Entry 6N2X (X-ray diffraction, 3.00 A resolution); this record covers chains H and M of the 4 polymer chains in the assembly.

== Chain H ==
Molecule: Fab 2G12 heavy chain
Organism: Homo sapiens
UniProtKB: P0DOX5 (IGG1_HUMAN); the construct has insertions or renumbered stretches relative to UniProt, so the offset changes along the chain: 114-128 = UniProt 120-134; 131-154 = UniProt 135-158; 162-169 = UniProt 161-168; 171-180 = UniProt 169-178; 3 more segments
Amino-acid sequence (224 residues; numbered 1 to 228 plus 10 insertion-coded residues; 14 numbers in that range are skipped by the numbering (no residue carries them; nothing is unmodelled there); the number before each row is that of its first residue; a row labelled like 82A-82C holds insertion residues (82A, then the next letters in order)):
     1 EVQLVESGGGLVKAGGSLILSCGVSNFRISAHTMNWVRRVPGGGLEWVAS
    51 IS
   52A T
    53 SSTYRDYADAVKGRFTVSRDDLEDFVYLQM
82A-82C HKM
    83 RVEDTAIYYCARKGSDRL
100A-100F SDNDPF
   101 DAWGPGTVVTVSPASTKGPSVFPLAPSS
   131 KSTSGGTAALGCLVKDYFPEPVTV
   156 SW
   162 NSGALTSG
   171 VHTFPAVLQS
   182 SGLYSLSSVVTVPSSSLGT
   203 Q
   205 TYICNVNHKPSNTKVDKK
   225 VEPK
Disordered / not traced: 131-136
Disulfide bonds: Cys22-Cys92, Cys142-Cys208

== Chain M ==
Molecule: Fab 2G12 heavy chain
Organism: Homo sapiens
UniProtKB: P0DOX5 (IGG1_HUMAN); the construct has insertions or renumbered stretches relative to UniProt, so the offset changes along the chain: 114-130 = UniProt 120-136; 133-154 = UniProt 137-158; 162-169 = UniProt 161-168; 171-180 = UniProt 169-178; 3 more segments
Amino-acid sequence (224 residues; numbered 1 to 228 plus 10 insertion-coded residues; 14 numbers in that range are skipped by the numbering (no residue carries them; nothing is unmodelled there); the number before each row is that of its first residue; a row labelled like 82A-82C holds insertion residues (82A, then the next letters in order)):
     1 EVQLVESGGGLVKAGGSLILSCGVSNFRISAHTMNWVRRVPGGGLEWVAS
    51 IS
   52A T
    53 SSTYRDYADAVKGRFTVSRDDLEDFVYLQM
82A-82C HKM
    83 RVEDTAIYYCARKGSDRL
100A-100F SDNDPF
   101 DAWGPGTVVTVSPASTKGPSVFPLAPSSKS
   133 TSGGTAALGCLVKDYFPEPVTV
   156 SW
   162 NSGALTSG
   171 VHTFPAVLQS
   182 SGLYSLSSVVTVPSSSLGT
   203 Q
   205 TYICNVNHKPSNTKVDKK
   225 VEPK
Disulfide bonds: Cys22-Cys92, Cys142-Cys208

== Chain H / chain M interface ==
Contacting residue pairs (35; chain H residue first):
  Ser7(H) - Ile19(M)
  Ser7(H) - His82A(M)
  Gly8(H) - Ile19(M)
  Leu11(H) - Leu178(M)  hydrophobic
  Leu11(H) - Gln179(M)
  Leu11(H) - Gly183(M)
  Ile19(H) - Ile19(M)
  Ile19(H) - Ser21(M)
  Leu20(H) - Ile19(M)
  Ser21(H) - Ile19(M)
  Ser21(H) - Gln81(M)
  Arg57(H) - Asp72(M)  salt bridge
  Arg57(H) - Leu74(M)
  Arg57(H) - Glu75(M)
  Thr68(H) - Phe77(M)
  Ser70(H) - Asp72(M)  hydrogen bond
  Ser70(H) - Tyr79(M)  hydrogen bond
  Asp72(H) - Arg57(M)  salt bridge
  Asp72(H) - Ser70(M)  hydrogen bond
  Leu74(H) - Ser54(M)
  Leu74(H) - Arg57(M)
  Glu75(H) - Arg57(M)
  Glu75(H) - Thr68(M)
  Phe77(H) - Thr68(M)
  Phe77(H) - Gln81(M)
  Tyr79(H) - Ser70(M)  hydrogen bond
  Tyr79(H) - Tyr79(M)  hydrophobic
  Tyr79(H) - Gln81(M)  hydrogen bond
  Gln81(H) - Ser21(M)
  Gln81(H) - Phe77(M)
  Gln81(H) - Tyr79(M)  hydrogen bond
  His82A(H) - Ser7(M)
  Gln179(H) - Leu11(M)
  Ser180(H) - Leu11(M)
  Gly183(H) - Leu11(M)
Interface residues without a listed pair, chain H (24 interface residues in all): Ser53, Ser54, Thr110, Leu178, Ser182
Interface residues without a listed pair, chain M (22 interface residues in all): Ser53, Tyr59, Val69, Ser180

== Summary ==
24 residues of chain H face 22 of chain M across their interface, with 6 hydrogen bonds and 2 salt bridges.
Polar pairs include Arg57(H)-Asp72(M), Ser70(H)-Asp72(M) and Ser70(H)-Tyr79(M).
Both chains are Fab 2G12 heavy chain (Homo sapiens). Entry 6N2X (Anti-HIV-1 Fab 2G12 + Man9 re-refinement) was
determined by X-ray diffraction together with 6N32 and 6N35 from the same study.
